3Q2M - chain A; structure by X-ray diffraction, 2.90 A resolution.

== Chain A ==
Protein: Spectinomycin phosphotransferase
Organism: Legionella pneumophila 130b
UniProt: E1XXQ2 (E1XXQ2_LEGPN); numbering as in UniProt (aligned over 1-331)
Sequence (339 residues; row label = number of the first residue in the row):
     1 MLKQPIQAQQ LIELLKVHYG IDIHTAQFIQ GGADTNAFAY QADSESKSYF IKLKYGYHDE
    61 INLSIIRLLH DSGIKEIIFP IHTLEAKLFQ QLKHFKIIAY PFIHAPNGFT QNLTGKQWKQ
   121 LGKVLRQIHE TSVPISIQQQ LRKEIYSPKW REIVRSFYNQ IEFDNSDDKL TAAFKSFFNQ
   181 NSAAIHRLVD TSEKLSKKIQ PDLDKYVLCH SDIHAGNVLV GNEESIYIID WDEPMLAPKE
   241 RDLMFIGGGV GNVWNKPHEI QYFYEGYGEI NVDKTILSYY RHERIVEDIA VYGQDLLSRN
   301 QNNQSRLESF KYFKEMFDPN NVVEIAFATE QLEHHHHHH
Disordered / not traced: 1-2, 332-339
Construct notes: expression tag (332-339)
Ion coordination: Ni2+ near His70 (its only coordinating residue here)
Small-molecule neighbours: CKI (N-(2-aminoethyl)-5-chloroisoquinoline-8-sulfonamide): Ile29, Phe50, Lys52, Ile78, Tyr100, Pro101, Phe102, Ile103, His104, Ala105, Pro106, Leu219, Ile229
From the paper describing this entry:
  - binding site for CKI: Phe50, Ile103
  - conformationally variable residues (loop rearrangement): Phe28 to Asp34

== Overview ==
Chain A binds compound CKI. The paper reports a binding site for CKI at Phe50 and Ile103; conformational
variability at Phe28.
Chain A is Spectinomycin phosphotransferase (Legionella pneumophila 130b); the structure, Crystal Structure of
Spectinomycin Phosphotransferase, APH(9)-Ia, Protein Kinase Inhibitor CKI-7 Complex, was determined by X-ray
diffraction.
